6G1V - chain A; structure by X-ray diffraction, 1.82 A resolution.

[Chain A]
Molecule: Acetylcholinesterase
From: Tetronarce californica
Notes: EC 3.1.1.7
Reference sequence: P04058 (ACES_TETCF); residues 1-565 here correspond to UniProt positions 22-586 (UniProt number = residue number + 21)
Sequence (565 residues; numbered 1 to 565; the number before each row is that of its first residue):
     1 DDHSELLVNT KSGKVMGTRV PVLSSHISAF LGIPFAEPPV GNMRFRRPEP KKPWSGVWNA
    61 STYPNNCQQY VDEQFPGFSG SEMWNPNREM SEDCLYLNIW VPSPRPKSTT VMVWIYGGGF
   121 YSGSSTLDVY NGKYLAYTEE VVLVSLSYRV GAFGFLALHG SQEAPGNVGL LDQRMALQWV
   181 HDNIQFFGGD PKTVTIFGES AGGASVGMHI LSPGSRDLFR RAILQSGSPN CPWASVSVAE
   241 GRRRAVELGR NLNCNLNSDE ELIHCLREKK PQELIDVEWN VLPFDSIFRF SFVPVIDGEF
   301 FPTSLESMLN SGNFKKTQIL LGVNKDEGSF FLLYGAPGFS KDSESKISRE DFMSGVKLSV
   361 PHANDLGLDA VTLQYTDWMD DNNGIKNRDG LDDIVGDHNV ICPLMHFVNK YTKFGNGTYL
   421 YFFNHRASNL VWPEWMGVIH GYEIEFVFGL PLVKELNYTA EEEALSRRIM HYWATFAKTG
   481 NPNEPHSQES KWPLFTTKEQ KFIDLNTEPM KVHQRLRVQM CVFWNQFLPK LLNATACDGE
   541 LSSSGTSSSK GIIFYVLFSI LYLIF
Not modelled in the structure: 1-3, 536-565
Curated features (UniProtKB/Swiss-Prot):
  - active site: S200 (Acyl-ester intermediate), E327 (Charge relay system), H440 (Charge relay system)
  - lipidation: S543 (GPI-anchor amidated serine)
  - glycosylation (N-linked (GlcNAc...) asparagine): N59, N416, N457, N533
Cystine bridges: C67-C94, C254-C265, C402-C521
Covalently attached groups: N-acetylglucosamine (NAG) linked to N59, N416, N457
Small-molecule neighbours: 12-Amino-3-chloro-6 (E1N; 12-Amino-3-chloro-6,7,10,11-tetrahydro-5,9-dimethyl-7,11-methanocycloocta[b]quinolin-5-ium): G80, W84, G117, G118, G119, Y121, S122, E199, S200, F290, F330, F331, Y334, W432, M436, I439, H440, G441, Y442
What the authors report for this chain:
  - binding site for 12-Amino-3-chloro-6: W84, F330, H440
  - catalytic residues: S200, H440 (citing earlier work)

[In short]
Chain A binds 12-Amino-3-chloro-6. N-acetylglucosamine is covalently linked to N59, N416 and N457. Curated
annotation (UniProt) lists 3 active-site residues. From the paper: catalytic residues S200 and H440; a binding
site for 12-Amino-3-chloro-6 at W84, F330 and H440.
Chain A is Acetylcholinesterase (Tetronarce californica); the structure, Crystal structure of Torpedo
Californica acetylcholinesterase in complex with
12-Amino-3-chloro-6,7,10,11-tetrahydro-5,9-dimethyl-7,11-methanocycloocta[b]quinolin-5-ium, was determined by
X-ray diffraction together with 6G1U and 6G1W from the same study.
